PDB entry 4C3H | X-ray diffraction, 3.27 A resolution | chains A and B of the 14 polymer chains in the assembly

# Chain A
Protein: DNA-directed RNA polymerase I subunit RPA190
From: Saccharomyces cerevisiae
Notes: EC 2.7.7.6
UniProt: P10964 (RPA1_YEAST); numbering as in UniProt (aligned over 1-1664)
Chain sequence (1664 residues; each row starts with the number of its first residue):
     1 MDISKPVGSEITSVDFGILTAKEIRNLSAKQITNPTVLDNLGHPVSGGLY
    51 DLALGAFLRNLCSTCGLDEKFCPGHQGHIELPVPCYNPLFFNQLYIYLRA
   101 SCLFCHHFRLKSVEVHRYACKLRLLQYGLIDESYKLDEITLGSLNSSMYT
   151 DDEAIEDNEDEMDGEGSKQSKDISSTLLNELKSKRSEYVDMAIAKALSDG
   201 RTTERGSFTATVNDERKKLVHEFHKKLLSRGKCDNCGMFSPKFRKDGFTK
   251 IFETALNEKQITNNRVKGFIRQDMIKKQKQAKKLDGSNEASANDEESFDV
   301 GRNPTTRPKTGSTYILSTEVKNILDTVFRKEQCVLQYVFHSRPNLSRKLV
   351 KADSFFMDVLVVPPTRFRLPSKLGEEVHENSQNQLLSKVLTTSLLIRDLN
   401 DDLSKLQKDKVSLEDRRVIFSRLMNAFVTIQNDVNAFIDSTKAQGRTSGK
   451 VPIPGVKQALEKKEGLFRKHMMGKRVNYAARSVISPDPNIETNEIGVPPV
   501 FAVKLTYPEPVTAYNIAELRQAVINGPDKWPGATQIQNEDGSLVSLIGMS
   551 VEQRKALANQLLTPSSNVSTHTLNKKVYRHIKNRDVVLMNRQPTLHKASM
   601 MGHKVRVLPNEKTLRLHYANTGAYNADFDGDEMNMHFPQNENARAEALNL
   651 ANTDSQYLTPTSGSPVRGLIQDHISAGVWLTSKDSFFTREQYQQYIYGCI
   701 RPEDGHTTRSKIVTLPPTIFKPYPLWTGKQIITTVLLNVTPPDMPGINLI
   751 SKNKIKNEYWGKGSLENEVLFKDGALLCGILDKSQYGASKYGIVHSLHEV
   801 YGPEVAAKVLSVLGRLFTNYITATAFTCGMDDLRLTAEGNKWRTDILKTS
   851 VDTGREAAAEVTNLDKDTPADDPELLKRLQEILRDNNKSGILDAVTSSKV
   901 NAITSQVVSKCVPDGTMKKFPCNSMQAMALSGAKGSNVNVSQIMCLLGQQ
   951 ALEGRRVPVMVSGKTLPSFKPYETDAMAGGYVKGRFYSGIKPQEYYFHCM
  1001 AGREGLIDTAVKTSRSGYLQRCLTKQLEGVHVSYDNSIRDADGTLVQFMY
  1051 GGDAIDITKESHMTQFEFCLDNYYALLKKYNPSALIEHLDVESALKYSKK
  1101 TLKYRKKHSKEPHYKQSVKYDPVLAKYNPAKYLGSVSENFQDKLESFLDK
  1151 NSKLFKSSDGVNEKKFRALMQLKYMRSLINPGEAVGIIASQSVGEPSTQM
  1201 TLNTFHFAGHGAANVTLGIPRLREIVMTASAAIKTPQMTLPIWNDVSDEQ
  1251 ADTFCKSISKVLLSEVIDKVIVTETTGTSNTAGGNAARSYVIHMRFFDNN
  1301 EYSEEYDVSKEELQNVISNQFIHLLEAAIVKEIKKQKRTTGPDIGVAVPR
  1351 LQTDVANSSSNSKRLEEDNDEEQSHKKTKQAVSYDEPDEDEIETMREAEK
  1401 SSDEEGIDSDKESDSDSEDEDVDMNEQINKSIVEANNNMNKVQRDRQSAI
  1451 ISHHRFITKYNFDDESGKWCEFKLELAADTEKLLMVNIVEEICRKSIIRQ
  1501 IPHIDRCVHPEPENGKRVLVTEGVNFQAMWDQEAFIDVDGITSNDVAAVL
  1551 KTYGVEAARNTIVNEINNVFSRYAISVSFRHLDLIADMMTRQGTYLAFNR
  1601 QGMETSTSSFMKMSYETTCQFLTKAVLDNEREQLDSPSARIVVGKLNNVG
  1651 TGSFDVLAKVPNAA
Unresolved in the structure: 142-171, 276-311, 407-409, 448-450, 1154-1159, 1206-1213, 1279-1286, 1353-1360, 1400-1437, 1664
Ion coordination: Zn2+ site 1: Cys-62, Cys-65, Cys-72, His-75; Zn2+ site 2: Cys-102, Cys-105, Cys-233, Cys-236
Curated features (UniProtKB/Swiss-Prot):
  - region: Pro-992 to Glu-1004 (Bridging helix)
  - binding site (Zn(2+)): Cys-62, Cys-65, Cys-72, His-75, Cys-102, Cys-105, Cys-233, Cys-236
  - binding site (Mg(2+)): Asp-627, Asp-629, Asp-631
  - modified residue (Phosphoserine): Ser-889, Ser-1636

# Chain B
Protein: DNA-directed RNA polymerase I subunit RPA135
From: Saccharomyces cerevisiae
Notes: EC 2.7.7.6
UniProt: P22138 (RPA2_YEAST); residues 1-1203 here = UniProt positions 1-1203
Chain sequence (1203 residues; each row starts with the number of its first residue):
     1 MSKVIKPPGQARTADFRTLERESRFINPPKDKSAFPLLQEAVQPHIGSFN
    51 ALTEGPDGGLLNLGVKDIGEKVIFDGKPLNSEDEISNSGYLGNKLSVSVE
   101 QVSIAKPMSNDGVSSAVERKVYPSESRQRLTSYRGKLLLKLKWSVNNGEE
   151 NLFEVRDCGGLPVMLQSNRCHLNKMSPYELVQHKEESDEIGGYFIVNGIE
   201 KLIRMLIVQRRNHPMAIIRPSFANRGASYSHYGIQIRSVRPDQTSQTNVL
   251 HYLNDGQVTFRFSWRKNEYLVPVVMILKALCHTSDREIFDGIIGNDVKDS
   301 FLTDRLELLLRGFKKRYPHLQNRTQVLQYLGDKFRVVFQASPDQSDLEVG
   351 QEVLDRIVLVHLGKDGSQDKFRMLLFMIRKLYSLVAGECSPDNPDATQHQ
   401 EVLLGGFLYGMILKEKIDEYLQNIIAQVRMDINRGMAINFKDKRYMSRVL
   451 MRVNENIGSKMQYFLSTGNLVSQSGLDLQQVSGYTVVAEKINFYRFISHF
   501 RMVHRGSFFAQLKTTTVRKLLPESWGFLCPVHTPDGSPCGLLNHFAHKCR
   551 ISTQQSDVSRIPSILYSLGVAPASHTFAAGPSLCCVQIDGKIIGWVSHEQ
   601 GKIIADTLRYWKVEGKTPGLPIDLEIGYVPPSTRGQYPGLYLFGGHSRML
   651 RPVRYLPLDKEDIVGPFEQVYMNIAVTPQEIQNNVHTHVEFTPTNILSIL
   701 ANLTPFSDFNQSPRNMYQCQMGKQTMGTPGVALCHRSDNKLYRLQTGQTP
   751 IVKANLYDDYGMDNFPNGFNAVVAVISYTGYDMDDAMIINKSADERGFGY
   801 GTMYKTEKVDLALNRNRGDPITQHFGFGNDEWPKEWLEKLDEDGLPYIGT
   851 YVEEGDPICAYFDDTLNKTKIKTYHSSEPAYIEEVNLIGDESNKFQELQT
   901 VSIKYRIRRTPQIGDKFSSRHGQKGVCSRKWPTIDMPFSETGIQPDIIIN
   951 PHAFPSRMTIGMFVESLAGKAGALHGIAQDSTPWIFNEDDTPADYFGEQL
  1001 AKAGYNYHGNEPMYSGATGEELRADIYVGVVYYQRLRHMVNDKFQVRSTG
  1051 PVNSLTMQPVKGRKRHGGIRVGEMERDALIGHGTSFLLQDRLLNSSDYTQ
  1101 ASVCRECGSILTTQQSVPRIGSISTVCCRRCSMRFEDAKKLLTKSEDGEK
  1151 IFIDDSQIWEDGQGNKFVGGNETTTVAIPFVLKYLDSELSAMGIRLRYNV
  1201 EPK
Unresolved in the structure: 1-11, 83, 112-114, 814-818, 1141-1147
Ion coordination: Zn2+: Cys-1104, Cys-1107, Cys-1128, Cys-1131
Curated features (UniProtKB/Swiss-Prot):
  - zinc finger: Cys-1104 to Cys-1131 (C4-type)
  - modified residue: Ser-2 (N-acetylserine), Ser-81 (Phosphoserine), Ser-1156 (Phosphoserine)
  - mutagenesis: Cys-1104 (C1104A: No effect; when associated with A-1107; A-1128 and A-1131), Cys-1107 (C1107A: Lethal. Abolishes recruitment of RPA1 to Pol I. No effect; when associated with A-1104; A-1128 and A-1131), Cys-1127 (C1127R: Responsible of suppression of RPA190-5 and RPA190-1 mutations), Cys-1128 (C1128A: No effect; when associated with A-1104; A-1107 and A-1131), Cys-1131 (C1131A: No effect; when associated with A-1104; A-1107 and A-1128)

# Interface between chain A and chain B
Contacting residue pairs (514):
  Met-1(A) / Asn-1094(B)  hydrogen bond (backbone-backbone)
  Met-1(A) / Tyr-1098(B)  hydrophobic
  Lys-5(A) / Gln-1100(B)  hydrogen bond (backbone-side chain)
  Val-7(A) / Tyr-1098(B)
  Val-7(A) / Gln-1100(B)
  Val-7(A) / Thr-1175(B)
  Val-7(A) / Val-1176(B)  hydrophobic
  Val-7(A) / Ala-1177(B)  hydrophobic
  Gly-8(A) / Pro-1202(B)
  Ser-9(A) / Thr-1174(B)  hydrogen bond
  Ser-9(A) / Thr-1175(B)
  Ser-9(A) / Val-1176(B)
  Ser-9(A) / Val-1200(B)
  Ser-9(A) / Glu-1201(B)
  Ser-9(A) / Pro-1202(B)
  Glu-10(A) / Val-1176(B)
  Glu-10(A) / Asn-1199(B)
  Glu-10(A) / Val-1200(B)
  Glu-10(A) / Glu-1201(B)  hydrogen bond (backbone-backbone)
  Ile-11(A) / Ile-1178(B)  hydrophobic
  Ile-11(A) / Tyr-1198(B)  hydrophobic
  Ile-11(A) / Asn-1199(B)
  Ile-11(A) / Val-1200(B)  hydrophobic
  Thr-12(A) / Asn-1199(B)  hydrogen bond (backbone-backbone)
  Thr-12(A) / Glu-1201(B)  hydrogen bond
  Ser-13(A) / Arg-1197(B)
  Ser-13(A) / Tyr-1198(B)
  Ser-13(A) / Asn-1199(B)  hydrogen bond
  Val-14(A) / Leu-1196(B)  hydrophobic
  Val-14(A) / Arg-1197(B)
  Val-14(A) / Tyr-1198(B)  hydrophobic
  Asp-15(A) / Arg-1195(B)
  Asp-15(A) / Leu-1196(B)
  Asp-15(A) / Arg-1197(B)  hydrogen bond (backbone-backbone)
  Asp-15(A) / Asn-1199(B)
  Phe-16(A) / Arg-1195(B)
  Phe-16(A) / Leu-1196(B)  hydrophobic
  Gly-17(A) / Ile-1194(B)
  Gly-17(A) / Arg-1195(B)  hydrogen bond (backbone-backbone)
  Ile-18(A) / Gly-1193(B)
  Leu-19(A) / Arg-1130(B)
  Leu-19(A) / Ser-1190(B)
  Leu-19(A) / Gly-1193(B)  hydrogen bond (backbone-backbone)
  Leu-19(A) / Ile-1194(B)
  Leu-19(A) / Arg-1195(B)
  Glu-23(A) / Arg-1130(B)  salt bridge
  Glu-23(A) / Arg-1195(B)  salt bridge
  Arg-25(A) / Arg-1134(B)
  Asn-26(A) / Arg-1129(B)  hydrogen bond (side chain-backbone)
  Asn-26(A) / Arg-1130(B)  hydrogen bond (side chain-backbone)
  Asn-26(A) / Ser-1132(B)
  Leu-27(A) / Arg-1129(B)  hydrogen bond (backbone-side chain)
  Leu-27(A) / Arg-1130(B)
  Ser-28(A) / Arg-1129(B)  hydrogen bond (backbone-side chain)
  Ala-29(A) / Arg-1129(B)
  Ala-29(A) / Gln-1163(B)  hydrogen bond (backbone-side chain)
  Ser-63(A) / Gly-1162(B)
  Ser-63(A) / Gln-1163(B)  hydrogen bond (backbone-backbone)
  Thr-64(A) / Gln-1114(B)
  Thr-64(A) / Val-1117(B)
  Thr-64(A) / Arg-1129(B)
  Thr-64(A) / Asp-1161(B)
  Thr-64(A) / Gly-1162(B)  hydrogen bond (backbone-backbone)
  Thr-64(A) / Gln-1163(B)  hydrogen bond
  Cys-65(A) / Gln-1114(B)
  Cys-65(A) / Gln-1115(B)
  Cys-65(A) / Val-1117(B)
  Leu-67(A) / Gln-1115(B)
  His-75(A) / Gln-1114(B)
  Gln-76(A) / Leu-1111(B)
  Gln-76(A) / Ser-1190(B)
  Asn-87(A) / Met-1192(B)  hydrogen bond (side chain-backbone)
  Leu-89(A) / Met-1192(B)  hydrophobic
  Phe-90(A) / Ile-1194(B)  hydrophobic
  Met-357(A) / Ala-1191(B)
  Leu-360(A) / Ala-1191(B)
  Val-361(A) / Ser-1190(B)
  Val-361(A) / Ala-1191(B)
  Pro-363(A) / Ser-1187(B)
  Pro-364(A) / Ser-1187(B)
  Arg-366(A) / Ser-1054(B)  hydrogen bond (side chain-backbone)
  Arg-366(A) / Met-1057(B)  hydrogen bond
  Arg-366(A) / Phe-1180(B)
  Phe-367(A) / Leu-1055(B)
  Phe-367(A) / Phe-1180(B)  hydrophobic
  Phe-367(A) / Tyr-1184(B)  hydrophobic
  Phe-367(A) / Ser-1187(B)
  Glu-375(A) / Lys-870(B)  salt bridge
  Gln-382(A) / Glu-1188(B)
  Phe-437(A) / Ala-1191(B)  hydrophobic
  Ile-438(A) / Ala-1191(B)
  Ile-438(A) / Met-1192(B)  hydrophobic
  Val-456(A) / Glu-1188(B)
  Val-456(A) / Met-1192(B)  hydrophobic
  Ala-459(A) / Glu-1188(B)
  Leu-460(A) / Leu-1185(B)  hydrophobic
  Leu-460(A) / Met-1192(B)  hydrophobic
  Leu-466(A) / Val-1181(B)  hydrophobic
  Leu-466(A) / Tyr-1184(B)  hydrophobic
  Phe-467(A) / Leu-1185(B)  hydrophobic
  Arg-468(A) / Arg-1070(B)  hydrogen bond (backbone-side chain)
  Arg-468(A) / Glu-1073(B)  salt bridge
  Lys-469(A) / Arg-1070(B)  hydrogen bond (backbone-side chain)
  His-470(A) / Thr-1056(B)
  His-470(A) / Gln-1058(B)  hydrogen bond (backbone-side chain)
  His-470(A) / Val-1181(B)
  Met-471(A) / Val-1181(B)  hydrophobic
  Met-471(A) / Leu-1185(B)  hydrophobic
  Met-472(A) / Glu-1073(B)
  Met-472(A) / Arg-1076(B)
  Met-472(A) / Leu-1092(B)
  Gly-473(A) / Arg-1070(B)
  Gly-473(A) / Val-1071(B)
  Lys-474(A) / Gln-1058(B)
  Lys-474(A) / Ile-1069(B)
  Lys-474(A) / Arg-1070(B)
  Lys-474(A) / Val-1071(B)  hydrogen bond (backbone-backbone)
  Lys-474(A) / Leu-1092(B)  hydrogen bond (side chain-backbone)
  Lys-474(A) / Ser-1096(B)
  Lys-474(A) / Asp-1097(B)  salt bridge
  Lys-474(A) / Pro-1179(B)
  Lys-474(A) / Val-1181(B)
  Arg-475(A) / Pro-1059(B)
  Arg-475(A) / Lys-1061(B)
  Arg-475(A) / Gly-1068(B)  hydrogen bond (side chain-backbone)
  Arg-475(A) / Ile-1069(B)
  Arg-475(A) / Arg-1070(B)
  Arg-475(A) / Ser-1096(B)  hydrogen bond (backbone-side chain)
  Val-476(A) / Arg-1047(B)
  Val-476(A) / Pro-1059(B)
  Val-476(A) / Gly-1068(B)
  Val-476(A) / Ile-1069(B)  hydrogen bond (backbone-backbone)
  Val-476(A) / Val-1071(B)  hydrophobic
  Val-476(A) / Arg-1091(B)
  Val-476(A) / Ser-1095(B)
  Asn-477(A) / Arg-1047(B)  hydrogen bond
  Asn-477(A) / Ser-1048(B)
  Asn-477(A) / Thr-1049(B)
  Asn-477(A) / Gly-1050(B)
  Asn-477(A) / Pro-1059(B)
  Asn-477(A) / Arg-1091(B)  hydrogen bond (backbone-side chain)
  Asn-477(A) / Ser-1095(B)  hydrogen bond (backbone-backbone)
  Tyr-478(A) / Arg-1047(B)  hydrogen bond (backbone-backbone)
  Tyr-478(A) / Ser-1048(B)  hydrogen bond (backbone-backbone)
  Tyr-478(A) / Arg-1091(B)  hydrogen bond (backbone-side chain)
  Ala-479(A) / Val-1046(B)
  Ala-479(A) / Arg-1047(B)  hydrogen bond (backbone-backbone)
  Ala-479(A) / Arg-1091(B)
  Ala-480(A) / Gln-1045(B)
  Ala-480(A) / Val-1046(B)  hydrophobic
  Arg-481(A) / Phe-1044(B)
  Arg-481(A) / Gln-1045(B)  hydrogen bond (backbone-backbone)
  Arg-481(A) / Ile-1069(B)
  Ser-482(A) / Asn-1041(B)
  Ser-482(A) / Phe-1044(B)
  Val-483(A) / Val-1040(B)
  Val-483(A) / Asn-1041(B)
  Ser-485(A) / Ile-913(B)
  Pro-486(A) / Tyr-781(B)
  Pro-486(A) / Ala-786(B)  hydrophobic
  Pro-486(A) / Ser-928(B)
  Asp-487(A) / Tyr-781(B)  hydrogen bond
  Pro-488(A) / Gly-780(B)
  Pro-488(A) / Tyr-781(B)
  Asn-489(A) / Tyr-781(B)  hydrogen bond
  Val-500(A) / Phe-1044(B)  hydrophobic
  Phe-501(A) / Phe-1044(B)  hydrophobic
  Phe-501(A) / Gln-1045(B)
  Phe-501(A) / Val-1046(B)  hydrophobic
  Lys-504(A) / Val-1046(B)
  Lys-504(A) / Ser-1048(B)
  Leu-505(A) / Val-1046(B)  hydrophobic
  Leu-505(A) / Arg-1047(B)
  Leu-588(A) / Leu-1079(B)  hydrophobic
  Leu-588(A) / Leu-1087(B)  hydrophobic
  Asn-590(A) / Glu-1075(B)
  Gln-592(A) / Glu-1075(B)
  Pro-593(A) / Met-1074(B)  hydrophobic
  Thr-594(A) / Met-1074(B)
  Thr-594(A) / Glu-1075(B)  hydrogen bond
  Thr-594(A) / Ala-1078(B)
  Lys-597(A) / Ala-1078(B)
  Lys-597(A) / Gly-1081(B)
  Lys-597(A) / His-1082(B)  hydrogen bond (backbone-side chain)
  Met-600(A) / Glu-1075(B)
  Met-600(A) / His-1082(B)  hydrogen bond (backbone-side chain)
  Glu-611(A) / Arg-929(B)  salt bridge
  Lys-612(A) / Gln-912(B)  hydrogen bond
  Lys-612(A) / Asn-1041(B)
  Lys-612(A) / Phe-1044(B)
  Thr-613(A) / Ile-913(B)
  Arg-615(A) / Tyr-781(B)
  Arg-615(A) / Ile-913(B)
  Arg-615(A) / Ser-928(B)  hydrogen bond (side chain-backbone)
  Arg-615(A) / Arg-929(B)
  Tyr-618(A) / Gly-780(B)  hydrogen bond (side chain-backbone)
  Tyr-618(A) / Tyr-781(B)  hydrogen bond (side chain-backbone)
  Tyr-618(A) / Asp-782(B)
  Tyr-618(A) / Met-783(B)
  Asp-627(A) / Asp-785(B)
  Phe-628(A) / Asp-785(B)
  Phe-628(A) / Val-926(B)
  Asp-629(A) / Asp-785(B)
  Asp-629(A) / Lys-916(B)
  Asp-629(A) / Val-926(B)
  Gly-630(A) / Val-926(B)
  Glu-632(A) / Val-1040(B)
  Glu-632(A) / Lys-1043(B)
  Asn-634(A) / Ile-1069(B)
  His-636(A) / Ile-1069(B)
  His-636(A) / Val-1071(B)
  His-636(A) / Arg-1091(B)
  Phe-637(A) / Arg-1091(B)
  Pro-638(A) / Leu-1087(B)  hydrophobic
  Pro-638(A) / Asp-1090(B)
  Gln-639(A) / Asp-1090(B)  hydrogen bond (backbone-side chain)
  Gln-639(A) / Ser-1095(B)
  Asn-640(A) / Asp-1090(B)
  Asn-640(A) / Asn-1094(B)
  Asn-642(A) / Phe-1086(B)
  Ala-643(A) / Phe-1086(B)
  Ala-643(A) / Leu-1087(B)
  Glu-646(A) / Thr-1084(B)  hydrogen bond
  Glu-646(A) / Ser-1085(B)  hydrogen bond (side chain-backbone)
  Glu-646(A) / Phe-1086(B)  hydrogen bond (side chain-backbone)
  Glu-646(A) / Leu-1087(B)  hydrogen bond (side chain-backbone)
  Ala-647(A) / Leu-1087(B)
  Ala-651(A) / His-1082(B)
  Gln-656(A) / His-1082(B)  hydrogen bond
  Gln-671(A) / Met-783(B)
  Gln-671(A) / Asp-784(B)  hydrogen bond (side chain-backbone)
  Gln-671(A) / His-952(B)  hydrogen bond (backbone-side chain)
  Asp-672(A) / Ser-777(B)
  Asp-672(A) / Asp-782(B)
  Asp-672(A) / Met-783(B)
  Asp-672(A) / Asn-950(B)  hydrogen bond
  Asp-672(A) / His-952(B)  salt bridge
  Ser-675(A) / His-952(B)  hydrogen bond
  Trp-679(A) / Arg-1023(B)
  Ile-821(A) / Ser-777(B)
  Ile-821(A) / Tyr-778(B)
  Thr-822(A) / Tyr-778(B)  hydrogen bond (side chain-backbone)
  Thr-822(A) / Ser-1015(B)  hydrogen bond (backbone-side chain)
  Thr-822(A) / Ala-1017(B)
  Thr-822(A) / Leu-1022(B)
  Ala-823(A) / Thr-1018(B)
  Ala-823(A) / Leu-1022(B)
  Thr-824(A) / Arg-1023(B)
  Ala-825(A) / Ile-776(B)  hydrophobic
  Ala-825(A) / Ser-777(B)
  Ala-825(A) / Leu-1022(B)
  Ala-825(A) / Arg-1023(B)  hydrogen bond (backbone-side chain)
  Ala-825(A) / Ile-1026(B)  hydrophobic
  Phe-826(A) / Ile-776(B)
  Phe-826(A) / Ser-777(B)  hydrogen bond (backbone-side chain)
  Phe-826(A) / Pro-951(B)
  Phe-826(A) / His-952(B)
  Phe-826(A) / Arg-1023(B)
  Thr-827(A) / Val-775(B)  hydrogen bond (side chain-backbone)
  Thr-827(A) / Asp-1025(B)
  Thr-827(A) / Ile-1026(B)
  Thr-827(A) / Tyr-1027(B)  hydrogen bond (side chain-backbone)
  Cys-828(A) / Val-775(B)
  Cys-828(A) / Pro-951(B)  hydrophobic
  Cys-828(A) / Phe-963(B)
  Cys-828(A) / Tyr-1027(B)
  Gly-829(A) / Phe-963(B)
  Gly-829(A) / Tyr-1027(B)
  Met-830(A) / Ile-960(B)  hydrophobic
  Met-830(A) / Phe-963(B)
  Met-830(A) / Val-964(B)  hydrophobic
  Met-830(A) / Ala-993(B)  hydrophobic
  Met-830(A) / Tyr-1027(B)
  Asp-831(A) / His-1008(B)
  Asp-831(A) / Asn-1010(B)  hydrogen bond
  Leu-833(A) / Ile-960(B)  hydrophobic
  Leu-833(A) / Phe-963(B)  hydrophobic
  Arg-834(A) / Ala-993(B)  hydrogen bond (side chain-backbone)
  Arg-834(A) / Asp-994(B)  salt bridge
  Arg-834(A) / Tyr-1007(B)  hydrogen bond
  Arg-834(A) / His-1008(B)
  Arg-843(A) / Glu-988(B)  salt bridge
  Gln-880(A) / Ser-632(B)
  Gln-880(A) / Thr-633(B)  hydrogen bond (side chain-backbone)
  Arg-884(A) / Ser-632(B)
  Arg-884(A) / Thr-633(B)  hydrogen bond (side chain-backbone)
  Arg-884(A) / Arg-634(B)
  Arg-884(A) / Gly-635(B)
  Met-925(A) / Pro-955(B)  hydrophobic
  Met-928(A) / Pro-951(B)
  Met-928(A) / His-952(B)
  Met-928(A) / Pro-955(B)
  Ala-933(A) / His-952(B)
  Lys-934(A) / Asp-784(B)  salt bridge
  Lys-934(A) / His-952(B)
  Lys-934(A) / Pro-955(B)
  Lys-934(A) / Ser-956(B)
  Lys-934(A) / Arg-957(B)
  Asn-939(A) / Pro-955(B)
  Asn-939(A) / Ser-956(B)
  Asn-939(A) / Met-958(B)  hydrogen bond
  Gln-942(A) / Met-958(B)
  Ile-943(A) / Met-958(B)  hydrophobic
  Ile-943(A) / Ile-960(B)  hydrophobic
  Glu-953(A) / Lys-519(B)  salt bridge
  Pro-958(A) / Pro-522(B)
  Met-960(A) / Pro-522(B)  hydrophobic
  Met-960(A) / Glu-523(B)
  Met-960(A) / Val-670(B)  hydrophobic
  Val-961(A) / Ser-390(B)
  Val-961(A) / Gln-636(B)
  Ser-962(A) / Val-670(B)  hydrogen bond (side chain-backbone)
  Ser-962(A) / Tyr-671(B)
  Lys-964(A) / Val-670(B)
  Lys-964(A) / Met-672(B)  hydrogen bond (side chain-backbone)
  Lys-964(A) / Asn-673(B)
  Thr-965(A) / Pro-522(B)
  Leu-966(A) / Pro-522(B)  hydrophobic
  Leu-966(A) / Trp-525(B)  hydrophobic
  Pro-967(A) / Trp-525(B)
  Pro-967(A) / Gln-669(B)
  Pro-967(A) / Met-672(B)
  Pro-967(A) / Asn-673(B)
  Pro-967(A) / Ile-674(B)  hydrogen bond (backbone-backbone)
  Ser-968(A) / Ile-674(B)
  Ser-968(A) / Ala-675(B)
  Ser-968(A) / Val-676(B)
  Ser-968(A) / His-686(B)
  Phe-969(A) / Asn-673(B)
  Lys-970(A) / Asn-673(B)
  Lys-970(A) / Val-685(B)
  Pro-971(A) / Asn-673(B)
  Gly-984(A) / Glu-988(B)
  Phe-986(A) / Phe-709(B)
  Phe-986(A) / Asn-710(B)
  Phe-986(A) / Gln-711(B)
  Phe-986(A) / Met-958(B)  hydrophobic
  Phe-986(A) / Ile-960(B)  hydrophobic
  Tyr-987(A) / Phe-709(B)
  Tyr-987(A) / Ile-960(B)
  Tyr-987(A) / Thr-991(B)
  Tyr-987(A) / Ala-993(B)  hydrophobic
  Tyr-987(A) / Asp-994(B)
  Ser-988(A) / Phe-709(B)
  Ser-988(A) / Asn-987(B)
  Ser-988(A) / Glu-988(B)  hydrogen bond
  Gly-989(A) / Asp-708(B)
  Gly-989(A) / Phe-709(B)
  Ile-990(A) / Asp-708(B)  hydrogen bond (backbone-backbone)
  Ile-990(A) / Trp-984(B)  hydrogen bond (backbone-side chain)
  Lys-991(A) / Trp-984(B)
  Pro-992(A) / Val-676(B)  hydrophobic
  Pro-992(A) / Pro-693(B)  hydrophobic
  Pro-992(A) / Trp-984(B)
  Gln-993(A) / Val-676(B)
  Gln-993(A) / Glu-680(B)  hydrogen bond
  Tyr-995(A) / Val-531(B)
  Tyr-995(A) / Leu-697(B)  hydrophobic
  Tyr-995(A) / Ser-707(B)  hydrogen bond
  Tyr-995(A) / Asp-708(B)
  Tyr-995(A) / Trp-984(B)  hydrophobic
  Tyr-996(A) / Leu-520(B)
  Tyr-996(A) / Leu-521(B)  hydrogen bond (side chain-backbone)
  Tyr-996(A) / Pro-522(B)  hydrophobic
  Tyr-996(A) / Ser-524(B)
  Tyr-996(A) / Trp-525(B)  hydrogen bond (side chain-backbone)
  Tyr-996(A) / Pro-530(B)  hydrophobic
  Tyr-996(A) / Ile-696(B)  hydrophobic
  His-998(A) / Gln-711(B)
  His-998(A) / Ser-712(B)  hydrogen bond (side chain-backbone)
  Cys-999(A) / Leu-520(B)  hydrophobic
  Cys-999(A) / Pro-530(B)  hydrophobic
  Cys-999(A) / Val-531(B)  hydrophobic
  Cys-999(A) / Ser-712(B)
  Cys-999(A) / Met-716(B)
  Met-1000(A) / Leu-520(B)
  Met-1000(A) / Pro-522(B)
  Gly-1002(A) / Ser-712(B)
  Arg-1003(A) / Arg-518(B)  hydrogen bond (side chain-backbone)
  Arg-1003(A) / Leu-520(B)
  Arg-1003(A) / Cys-529(B)
  Arg-1003(A) / Pro-530(B)  hydrogen bond (side chain-backbone)
  Arg-1003(A) / Thr-533(B)
  Arg-1003(A) / Cys-539(B)
  Arg-1003(A) / Gly-540(B)
  Arg-1003(A) / Asn-543(B)
  Arg-1003(A) / Met-716(B)
  Glu-1004(A) / Lys-519(B)  salt bridge
  Leu-1006(A) / Asp-535(B)
  Leu-1006(A) / Cys-539(B)  hydrophobic
  Ile-1007(A) / Arg-518(B)
  Ala-1010(A) / Arg-518(B)
  Ala-1010(A) / Gly-536(B)
  Val-1011(A) / Lys-513(B)
  Val-1011(A) / Thr-515(B)
  Val-1011(A) / Arg-518(B)
  Arg-1021(A) / Glu-1073(B)  salt bridge
  Thr-1024(A) / Asp-1077(B)  hydrogen bond
  Glu-1028(A) / Arg-1076(B)  salt bridge
  Glu-1028(A) / Ile-1080(B)
  Ala-1184(A) / Ile-1080(B)
  Ile-1187(A) / Asp-1077(B)
  Ile-1187(A) / Ile-1080(B)  hydrophobic
  Ile-1187(A) / Gly-1081(B)
  Ile-1188(A) / Gly-1081(B)
  Gln-1191(A) / Asp-1077(B)
  Gln-1191(A) / Ala-1078(B)
  Glu-1332(A) / Asp-255(B)
  Gln-1336(A) / Lys-315(B)  hydrogen bond (backbone-side chain)
  Thr-1340(A) / Lys-315(B)
  Thr-1340(A) / Arg-316(B)
  Gly-1341(A) / Arg-316(B)  hydrogen bond (backbone-side chain)
  Pro-1342(A) / Gln-257(B)
  Pro-1342(A) / Arg-316(B)  hydrogen bond (backbone-side chain)
  Ile-1344(A) / Val-271(B)  hydrophobic
  Ile-1344(A) / Met-275(B)  hydrophobic
  Ile-1344(A) / Tyr-317(B)
  Ile-1344(A) / Tyr-329(B)
  Ile-1344(A) / Lys-333(B)
  Ile-1344(A) / Phe-334(B)  hydrophobic
  Gly-1345(A) / Tyr-269(B)
  Gly-1345(A) / Lys-333(B)
  Ala-1347(A) / Asn-267(B)
  Ala-1347(A) / Glu-268(B)
  Ala-1347(A) / Tyr-269(B)  hydrophobic
  Val-1348(A) / Glu-268(B)  hydrogen bond (backbone-backbone)
  Val-1348(A) / Tyr-269(B)
  Val-1348(A) / Leu-270(B)  hydrophobic
  Pro-1349(A) / Arg-225(B)
  Pro-1349(A) / Arg-261(B)  hydrogen bond (backbone-side chain)
  Arg-1350(A) / Arg-225(B)  hydrogen bond (backbone-side chain)
  Arg-1350(A) / Lys-266(B)  hydrogen bond (side chain-backbone)
  Arg-1350(A) / Glu-268(B)
  Leu-1351(A) / Ser-221(B)  hydrogen bond (backbone-side chain)
  Leu-1351(A) / Phe-222(B)  hydrophobic
  Leu-1351(A) / Arg-225(B)
  Leu-1351(A) / Arg-261(B)
  Leu-1351(A) / Glu-268(B)  hydrogen bond (backbone-side chain)
  Gln-1352(A) / Arg-219(B)  hydrogen bond
  Gln-1352(A) / Ser-221(B)
  Gln-1352(A) / Phe-508(B)
  Asn-1361(A) / Gln-511(B)
  Ser-1362(A) / Ser-507(B)
  Leu-1365(A) / Gln-511(B)
  Leu-1365(A) / Ser-537(B)  hydrogen bond (backbone-side chain)
  Glu-1366(A) / Arg-204(B)  salt bridge
  Glu-1366(A) / Pro-538(B)
  Glu-1367(A) / Ser-537(B)
  Glu-1367(A) / Pro-538(B)
  Asp-1368(A) / Pro-534(B)
  Asp-1368(A) / Asp-535(B)
  Asp-1368(A) / Pro-538(B)
  Asp-1368(A) / Gln-720(B)  hydrogen bond
  Asn-1369(A) / Asp-535(B)  hydrogen bond (backbone-backbone)
  Asp-1370(A) / Tyr-717(B)  hydrogen bond
  Asp-1370(A) / Gln-720(B)  hydrogen bond
  Asp-1370(A) / Met-721(B)
  Asp-1370(A) / Gln-724(B)
  Asp-1370(A) / Lys-924(B)  salt bridge
  Lys-1377(A) / Val-1040(B)  hydrogen bond (side chain-backbone)
  Lys-1377(A) / Asp-1042(B)  salt bridge
  Lys-1377(A) / Lys-1043(B)
  Thr-1378(A) / Lys-1043(B)
  Gln-1380(A) / Gly-1068(B)
  Gln-1380(A) / Ile-1069(B)
  Gln-1380(A) / Arg-1070(B)
  Ala-1381(A) / Arg-1070(B)  hydrogen bond (backbone-side chain)
  Ala-1381(A) / Met-1074(B)  hydrophobic
  Val-1382(A) / Arg-1070(B)  hydrogen bond (backbone-side chain)
  Val-1382(A) / Gly-1072(B)
  Val-1382(A) / Glu-1073(B)  hydrogen bond (backbone-backbone)
  Ser-1383(A) / Glu-1073(B)  hydrogen bond
  Ser-1383(A) / Met-1074(B)
  Tyr-1384(A) / Met-1074(B)  hydrophobic
  Tyr-1384(A) / Asp-1077(B)  hydrogen bond
  Asp-1390(A) / Lys-513(B)  salt bridge
  Glu-1481(A) / Arg-311(B)  salt bridge
  Lys-1482(A) / Asp-304(B)  salt bridge
  Lys-1482(A) / Glu-307(B)  salt bridge
  Lys-1482(A) / Leu-308(B)
  Leu-1484(A) / Asp-255(B)
  Leu-1484(A) / Asp-304(B)
  Leu-1484(A) / Arg-305(B)
  Leu-1484(A) / Leu-308(B)  hydrophobic
  Asn-1487(A) / Arg-305(B)  hydrogen bond
  Leu-1622(A) / Leu-1189(B)  hydrophobic
  Leu-1622(A) / Ile-1194(B)  hydrophobic
  Val-1626(A) / Ile-1194(B)  hydrophobic
  Arg-1631(A) / Asn-1199(B)
  Pro-1637(A) / Ile-1080(B)  hydrophobic
  Ser-1638(A) / Arg-1076(B)  hydrogen bond
  Ile-1641(A) / Arg-1076(B)
  Ile-1641(A) / Leu-1092(B)  hydrophobic
  Val-1642(A) / Pro-1179(B)
  Val-1642(A) / Leu-1182(B)
  Val-1643(A) / Ile-1178(B)
  Val-1643(A) / Pro-1179(B)
  Gly-1644(A) / Gln-1089(B)  hydrogen bond (backbone-side chain)
  Gly-1644(A) / Leu-1093(B)
  Gly-1644(A) / Pro-1179(B)
  Lys-1645(A) / Gln-1089(B)
  Leu-1646(A) / Ser-1085(B)
  Leu-1646(A) / Phe-1086(B)  hydrophobic
  Leu-1646(A) / Gln-1089(B)
  Asn-1647(A) / Ile-1080(B)
  Asn-1647(A) / Ser-1085(B)  hydrogen bond (backbone-side chain)
  Val-1649(A) / Ile-1080(B)
  Val-1649(A) / Gly-1083(B)
  Val-1649(A) / Ser-1085(B)  hydrogen bond (backbone-side chain)
  Gly-1650(A) / Gly-1083(B)
  Thr-1651(A) / Gly-1083(B)  hydrogen bond (backbone-backbone)
  Thr-1651(A) / Ser-1085(B)  hydrogen bond (side chain-backbone)
  Thr-1651(A) / Phe-1086(B)
  Gly-1652(A) / Ser-1085(B)
Other interface residues (no listed pair), chain A (238 interface residues in all): Pro-6, Lys-30, Ala-53, Gly-66, Pro-73, Lys-348, Leu-369, Leu-650, Ile-670, Thr-818, Met-917, Gly-935, Arg-985, Thr-1013, Lys-1025, Glu-1274, Asp-1343, Val-1346, Glu-1372, Ser-1614, Cys-1619
Other interface residues (no listed pair), chain B (232 interface residues in all): His-251, Tyr-252, Asn-254, Gly-256, Thr-259, Gln-398, Ala-510, Leu-528, Gln-682, Pro-713, Asn-715, Thr-779, Leu-967, Val-1060, Leu-1088, Thr-1112, Lys-1183

# In short
238 residues of chain A face 232 of chain B across their interface, with 110 hydrogen bonds and 21 salt
bridges. Polar contacts include Glu-23(A)/Arg-1130(B), Glu-23(A)/Arg-1195(B) and Glu-375(A)/Lys-870(B).
Here chain A is DNA-directed RNA polymerase I subunit RPA190 and chain B is DNA-directed RNA polymerase I
subunit RPA135, both from Saccharomyces cerevisiae. Entry 4C3H (Structure of 14-subunit RNA polymerase I at
3.27 A resolution, crystal form C2-93) was determined by X-ray diffraction, deposited together with 4C3I and
4C3J.
